5I2D - chains H and I of the 11 polymer chains in the assembly; structure by X-ray diffraction, 4.41 A resolution (low resolution: residue-level contacts below are approximate; hydrogen-bond / salt-bridge calls are withheld).

[Chain H]
Protein: Transcriptional regulator, Crp family
Source organism: Thermus thermophilus (strain HB8 / ATCC 27634 / DSM 579)
Reference sequence: Q53W63 (Q53W63_THET8); numbering as in UniProt (aligned over 1-195)
Amino-acid sequence (215 residues; each row starts with the number of its first residue; numbers below 1 keep their minus sign (Met-19 is residue -19)):
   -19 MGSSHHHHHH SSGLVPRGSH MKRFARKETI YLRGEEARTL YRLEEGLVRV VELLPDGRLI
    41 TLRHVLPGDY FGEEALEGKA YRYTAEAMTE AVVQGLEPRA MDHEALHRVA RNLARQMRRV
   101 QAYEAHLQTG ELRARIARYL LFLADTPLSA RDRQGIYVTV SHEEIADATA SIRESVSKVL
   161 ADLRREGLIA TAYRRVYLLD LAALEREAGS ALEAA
Disordered / not traced: -19 to 0
Differences from the reference sequence: initiating methionine (-19); expression tag (-18 to 0)
Swiss-Prot annotation at these positions:
  - DNA-binding region: His142 to Ala161 (H-T-H motif)

[Chain I]
Molecule: 72-nt DNA strand
Sequence (72 nucleotides; row label = number of the first residue in the row; numbers below 1 keep their minus sign (DT-57 is residue -57)):
   -57 TGGGCCCTTG TGAGCCACCT CACAGTCAAG GCCCGTCCGT TGCCGTATAA TGGGAGCTGT
     3 CACGGATGCA GG
Disordered / not traced: -57 to -55, 12-14

[Interface between chain H and chain I]
Pairs across the interface - 13 pairs, chain H then chain I:
  Ser141(H) - DT-50(I)
  Ser141(H) - DT-49(I)
  His142(H) - DT-49(I)
  His142(H) - DG-48(I)
  Arg153(H) - DT-49(I)
  Arg153(H) - DG-48(I)
  Lys158(H) - DT-47(I)
  Lys158(H) - DG-46(I)
  Ala161(H) - DT-47(I)
  Arg164(H) - DG-48(I)
  Arg165(H) - DT-47(I)
  Arg174(H) - DT-50(I)
  Arg174(H) - DT-49(I)
Also at the interface, not in a pair above, chain H (11 interface residues in all): Lys7, Glu154, Ser157
Also at the interface, not in a pair above, chain I (7 interface residues in all): DC-51, DA-45

[Overview]
11 residues of chain H face 7 of chain I across their interface.
Chain H is Transcriptional regulator, Crp family (Thermus thermophilus (strain HB8 / ATCC 27634 / DSM 579))
and chain I is a 72-nt DNA strand; the structure, Crystal structure of T. thermophilus TTHB099 class II
transcription activation complex: TAP-RPo, was determined by X-ray diffraction.
